4WJ3 - chains A and C of the 10 polymer chains in the assembly; structure by X-ray diffraction, 3.71 A resolution.

[Chain A]
Name: Glutamyl-tRNA(Gln) amidotransferase subunit A
Source organism: Pseudomonas aeruginosa PAO1
Notes: EC 6.3.5.7
UniProtKB: Q9HVT8 (GATA_PSEAE); residue numbers follow UniProt; this construct covers 1-484
Sequence (484 residues; each row starts with the number of its first residue):
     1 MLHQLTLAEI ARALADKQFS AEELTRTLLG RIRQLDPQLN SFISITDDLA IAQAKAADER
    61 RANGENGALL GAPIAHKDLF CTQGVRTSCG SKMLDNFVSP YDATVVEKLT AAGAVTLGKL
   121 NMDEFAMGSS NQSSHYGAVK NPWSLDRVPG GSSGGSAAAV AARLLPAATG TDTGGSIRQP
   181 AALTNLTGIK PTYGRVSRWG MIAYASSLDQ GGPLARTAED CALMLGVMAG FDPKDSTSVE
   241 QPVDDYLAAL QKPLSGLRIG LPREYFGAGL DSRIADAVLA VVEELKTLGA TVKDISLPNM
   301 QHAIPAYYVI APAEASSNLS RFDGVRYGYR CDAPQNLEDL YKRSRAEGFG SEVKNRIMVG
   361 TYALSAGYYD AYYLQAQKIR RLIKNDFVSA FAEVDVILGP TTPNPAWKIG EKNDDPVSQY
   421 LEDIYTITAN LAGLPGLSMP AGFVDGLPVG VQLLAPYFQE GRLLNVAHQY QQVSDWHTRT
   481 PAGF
Unresolved in the structure: 484
Swiss-Prot annotation at these positions:
  - active site: Lys77 (Charge relay system), Ser152 (Charge relay system), Ser176 (Acyl-ester intermediate)

[Chain C]
Name: Glutamyl-tRNA(Gln) amidotransferase subunit C
Source organism: Pseudomonas aeruginosa PAO1
Notes: EC 6.3.5.-
UniProtKB: Q9HVT9 (GATC_PSEAE); residue numbers follow UniProt; this construct covers 1-96
Sequence (104 residues; each row starts with the number of its first residue; numbers below 1 keep their minus sign (Met-7 is residue -7)):
    -7 MGHHHHHHMA LERSDVEKIA HLARLGLSEA DLPRTTETLN NILGLIDQMQ AVDTSGVEPL
    53 AHPLEATQRL RPDAVTETDH RDAYQTIAPA VEEGLYLVPK VIES
Unresolved in the structure: -7 to 0
Differences from the reference sequence: expression tag (-7 to 0)

[Interface between chain A and chain C]
Pairs across the interface (91; chain A residue first):
  Phe97(A) with Ile79(C), hydrophobic
  Val98(A) with Ile79(C)
  Pro100(A) with Ile79(C)
  Thr192(A) with Leu56(C)
  Tyr193(A) with Pro55(C), hydrophobic; Leu56(C)
  Ser207(A) with Ala53(C); Pro55(C)
  Phe231(A) with Arg61(C)
  Pro233(A) with Arg61(C)
  Ser236(A) with Arg61(C)
  Asn299(A) with Val44(C)
  His302(A) with Val44(C)
  Pro305(A) with Met41(C), hydrophobic
  Ala306(A) with Met41(C), hydrophobic
  Tyr308(A) with Ile38(C)
  Val309(A) with Ile38(C), hydrophobic; Met41(C), hydrophobic
  Val325(A) with Tyr88(C); Val90(C), hydrophobic
  Arg326(A) with Ile79(C); Ala80(C); Pro81(C); Tyr88(C)
  Tyr327(A) with Ile79(C), hydrophobic
  Arg330(A) with Pro81(C); Ala82(C); Leu89(C), hydrogen bond (side chain-backbone)
  Pro334(A) with Pro91(C)
  Gln335(A) with Val93(C)
  Asn336(A) with Val93(C); Glu95(C)
  Leu337(A) with Val90(C), hydrophobic
  Glu338(A) with His13(C), salt bridge; Glu95(C)
  Lys342(A) with Ala12(C); His13(C); Arg16(C); Leu17(C); Gly18(C), hydrogen bond (backbone-backbone)
  Arg345(A) with Ala15(C), hydrogen bond (side chain-backbone); Arg16(C)
  Ala346(A) with Gly18(C)
  Phe349(A) with Leu17(C), hydrophobic
  Lys354(A) with Leu17(C); Gly18(C), hydrogen bond (side chain-backbone); Leu19(C)
  Asn355(A) with Thr30(C), hydrogen bond; Leu31(C)
  Met358(A) with Val8(C); Ile11(C), hydrophobic; Ala12(C); Leu17(C), hydrophobic; Leu19(C), hydrophobic; Leu31(C), hydrophobic
  Val359(A) with Ile34(C), hydrophobic
  Thr361(A) with Ala15(C)
  Ala371(A) with Gln42(C)
  Tyr372(A) with Leu35(C); Ile38(C), hydrophobic; Met41(C); Gln42(C)
  Leu374(A) with Pro51(C), hydrophobic
  Gln375(A) with Met41(C); Gln42(C); Val44(C), hydrogen bond (side chain-backbone); Thr46(C), hydrogen bond
  Gln377(A) with Pro51(C); Leu52(C), hydrogen bond (backbone-backbone); Ala53(C)
  Lys378(A) with Thr46(C); Val49(C); Glu50(C); Pro51(C)
  Ile379(A) with Met41(C), hydrophobic
  Arg380(A) with Leu52(C); Ala53(C); Pro55(C)
  Arg381(A) with Val49(C); Glu50(C); Pro51(C); Leu52(C)
  Leu382(A) with Val49(C), hydrophobic
  Lys384(A) with Pro55(C); Glu57(C), salt bridge
  Val417(A) with Leu37(C), hydrophobic
  Ala432(A) with Pro55(C)
  Gly433(A) with Pro55(C)
  Tyr457(A) with Pro55(C); Leu56(C), hydrophobic
  Phe458(A) with Leu56(C), hydrophobic
Also at the interface, not in a pair above, chain A (61 interface residues in all): Asn96, Asp235, Gly324, Gly328, Leu340, Tyr341, Ile357, Tyr362, Ala376, Tyr420, Leu421, Leu431
Also at the interface, not in a pair above, chain C (44 interface residues in all): Leu14, Thr27, Asn33, Ala75, Thr78, Ser96

[Overview]
The interface between chain A and chain C involves 61 residues on one side and 44 on the other, with 8
hydrogen bonds and 2 salt bridges. Polar pairs include Glu338(A)-His13(C), Lys384(A)-Glu57(C) and
Arg330(A)-Leu89(C). Curated annotation (UniProt) lists 3 active-site residues on chain A.
Here chain A is Glutamyl-tRNA(Gln) amidotransferase subunit A and chain C is Glutamyl-tRNA(Gln)
amidotransferase subunit C, both from Pseudomonas aeruginosa PAO1. Entry 4WJ3 (Crystal structure of the
asparagine transamidosome from Pseudomonas aeruginosa) was determined by X-ray diffraction (same publication
as 4WJ4).
